Entry 8B06 (X-ray diffraction, 2.49 A resolution); this record covers chains A and B.

# Chain A
Protein: Tryptophan synthase alpha chain
Organism: Salmonella enterica subsp. enterica serovar Typhimurium
Notes: EC 4.2.1.20
UniProt: P00929 (TRPA_SALTY); residue numbers follow UniProt; this construct covers 1-268
Sequence (268 residues; each row starts with the number of its first residue):
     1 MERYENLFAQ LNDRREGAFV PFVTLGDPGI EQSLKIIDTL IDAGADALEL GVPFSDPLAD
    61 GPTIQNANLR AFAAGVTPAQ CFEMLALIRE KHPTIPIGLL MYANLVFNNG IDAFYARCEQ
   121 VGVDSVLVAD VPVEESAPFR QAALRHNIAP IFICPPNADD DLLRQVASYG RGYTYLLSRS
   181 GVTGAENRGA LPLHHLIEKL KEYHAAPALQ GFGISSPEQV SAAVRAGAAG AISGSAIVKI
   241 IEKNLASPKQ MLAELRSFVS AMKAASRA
Unresolved in the structure: 179-191, 268
Curated features (UniProtKB/Swiss-Prot):
  - active site (Proton acceptor): Glu-49, Asp-60

# Chain B
Protein: Tryptophan synthase beta chain
Organism: Salmonella enterica subsp. enterica serovar Typhimurium
Notes: EC 4.2.1.20
UniProt: P0A2K1 (TRPB_SALTY); numbering as in UniProt (aligned over 1-397)
Sequence (397 residues; row label = number of the first residue in the row):
     1 MTTLLNPYFG EFGGMYVPQI LMPALNQLEE AFVSAQKDPE FQAQFADLLK NYAGRPTALT
    61 KCQNITAGTR TTLYLKREDL LHGGAHKTNQ VLGQALLAKR MGKSEIIAET GAGQHGVASA
   121 LASALLGLKC RIYMGAKDVE RQSPNVFRMR LMGAEVIPVH SGSATLKDAC NEALRDWSGS
   181 YETAHYMLGT AAGPHPYPTI VREFQRMIGE ETKAQILDKE GRLPDAVIAC VGGGSNAIGM
   241 FADFINDTSV GLIGVEPGGH GIETGEHGAP LKHGRVGIYF GMKAPMMQTA DGQIEESYSI
   301 SAGLDFPSVG PQHAYLNSIG RADYVSITDD EALEAFKTLC RHEGIIPALE SSHALAHALK
   361 MMREQPEKEQ LLVVNLSGRG DKDIFTVHDI LKARGEI
Unresolved in the structure: 1, 396-397
Glycans and other covalent adducts: pyridoxal phosphate (PLP) linked to Lys-87
Bound ions: Cs+: Gly-232, Gly-268, Phe-306, Ser-308
Residues lining bound ligands:
  - pyridoxal phosphate (PLP): Ala-85, His-86, Gln-114, Thr-190, Cys-230, Val-231, Gly-232, Gly-233, Gly-234, Ser-235, Asn-236, Ala-237, Gly-303, Leu-304, Ala-348, Glu-350, Ser-351, Ser-377, Gly-378
  - serine (SER): Glu-109, Thr-110, Gly-111, Ala-112, Gly-113, Gln-114, His-115, Leu-166, Gly-303, Asp-305
Curated features (UniProtKB/Swiss-Prot):
  - modified residue: Lys-87 (N6-(pyridoxal phosphate)lysine)
What the authors report for this chain:
  - conformationally variable residues (side-chain flip): Lys-87, Gln-114

# Interface between chain A and chain B
Residue-residue contacts (61; chain A residue first):
  Pro-53(A) / Gln-293(B)  hydrogen bond (backbone-side chain)
  Phe-54(A) / Gly-292(B)
  Phe-54(A) / Gln-293(B)
  Phe-54(A) / Ile-294(B)  hydrophobic
  Ser-55(A) / Lys-167(B)
  Ser-55(A) / Gln-293(B)  hydrogen bond (backbone-side chain)
  Ser-55(A) / Ile-294(B)  hydrogen bond (side chain-backbone)
  Asp-56(A) / Lys-167(B)  salt bridge
  Asp-56(A) / Asn-171(B)  hydrogen bond
  Asp-56(A) / Tyr-279(B)  hydrogen bond
  Asp-56(A) / Ile-294(B)
  Pro-57(A) / Arg-175(B)  hydrogen bond (backbone-side chain)
  Leu-58(A) / Pro-18(B)
  Leu-58(A) / Asn-171(B)
  Leu-58(A) / Arg-175(B)
  Leu-58(A) / Tyr-279(B)  hydrophobic
  Ala-59(A) / Pro-18(B)  hydrophobic
  Asp-60(A) / Arg-175(B)  hydrogen bond (backbone-side chain)
  Gln-65(A) / Ser-161(B)  hydrogen bond
  Gln-65(A) / Arg-175(B)
  Phe-72(A) / Gln-293(B)
  Thr-77(A) / Asp-291(B)  hydrogen bond
  Pro-78(A) / Gln-293(B)
  Ala-103(A) / Ile-278(B)  hydrophobic
  Asn-104(A) / Gly-277(B)
  Asn-104(A) / Ile-278(B)  hydrogen bond (side chain-backbone)
  Asn-104(A) / Gln-288(B)  hydrogen bond
  Asn-104(A) / Gly-292(B)  hydrogen bond (side chain-backbone)
  Asn-104(A) / Ile-294(B)
  Leu-105(A) / Asp-291(B)
  Leu-105(A) / Gln-293(B)
  Phe-107(A) / Val-276(B)
  Phe-107(A) / Gly-277(B)
  Phe-107(A) / Ile-278(B)  hydrophobic
  Phe-107(A) / Lys-283(B)
  Asn-108(A) / Arg-275(B)  hydrogen bond
  Asn-108(A) / Gln-288(B)
  Asn-108(A) / Ala-290(B)  hydrogen bond (side chain-backbone)
  Asn-108(A) / Asp-291(B)
  Asn-108(A) / Gly-292(B)
  Ala-129(A) / Pro-18(B)
  Asp-130(A) / Tyr-16(B)
  Asp-130(A) / Val-17(B)  hydrogen bond (backbone-backbone)
  Pro-132(A) / Met-15(B)
  Pro-132(A) / Val-17(B)
  Pro-132(A) / Gln-19(B)
  Pro-132(A) / Met-22(B)  hydrophobic
  Val-133(A) / Gln-19(B)  hydrogen bond (backbone-side chain)
  Glu-134(A) / Gln-19(B)  hydrogen bond
  Glu-134(A) / Met-22(B)
  Glu-135(A) / Tyr-8(B)  hydrogen bond
  Glu-135(A) / Gly-14(B)
  Glu-135(A) / Met-15(B)  hydrogen bond (side chain-backbone)
  Glu-135(A) / Tyr-16(B)
  Ile-153(A) / Gln-19(B)
  Pro-155(A) / Gln-19(B)
  Pro-155(A) / Ile-20(B)
  Asn-157(A) / Ile-20(B)  hydrogen bond (side chain-backbone)
  Asn-157(A) / Pro-23(B)
  Asn-157(A) / Tyr-181(B)  hydrogen bond
  Leu-162(A) / Gln-19(B)
Interface residues without a listed pair, chain A (31 interface residues in all): Leu-69, Asn-109, Val-131, Phe-139
Interface residues without a listed pair, chain B (34 interface residues in all): Thr-2, Gly-162, Asp-168, Glu-172, Leu-174, Phe-280, Thr-289

# Summary
Chain A and chain B form an interface of 31 and 34 residues respectively; the contacts include 21 hydrogen
bonds and 1 salt bridge. Polar contacts include Asp-56(A)/Lys-167(B), Pro-53(A)/Gln-293(B) and
Ser-55(A)/Gln-293(B). Ligands of chain B: serine. Pyridoxal phosphate is covalently linked to Lys-87(B). The
paper reports conformational variability at Lys-87(B) and Gln-114(B).
Here chain A is Tryptophan synthase alpha chain and chain B is Tryptophan synthase beta chain, both from
Salmonella enterica subsp. enterica serovar Typhimurium. Entry 8B06 (TRYPTOPHAN SYNTHASE - Cryo-trapping by
the spitrobot crystal plunger after 25 sec) was determined by X-ray diffraction (same publication as 8B03 and
8B05).
